PDB entry 4FCC | X-ray diffraction, 2.00 A resolution | chains C and E of the 6 polymer chains in the assembly

== Chain C (and E) ==
Protein: Glutamate dehydrogenase
From: Escherichia coli O157:H7
Notes: chain E of this document is another copy of the same molecule, construct and numbering; everything in this record applies to it too
UniProtKB: Q8XDW9 (Q8XDW9_ECO57); residues 1-447 here = UniProt positions 1-447
Sequence (450 residues; row label = number of the first residue in the row; numbers below 1 keep their minus sign (Pro-2 is residue -2)):
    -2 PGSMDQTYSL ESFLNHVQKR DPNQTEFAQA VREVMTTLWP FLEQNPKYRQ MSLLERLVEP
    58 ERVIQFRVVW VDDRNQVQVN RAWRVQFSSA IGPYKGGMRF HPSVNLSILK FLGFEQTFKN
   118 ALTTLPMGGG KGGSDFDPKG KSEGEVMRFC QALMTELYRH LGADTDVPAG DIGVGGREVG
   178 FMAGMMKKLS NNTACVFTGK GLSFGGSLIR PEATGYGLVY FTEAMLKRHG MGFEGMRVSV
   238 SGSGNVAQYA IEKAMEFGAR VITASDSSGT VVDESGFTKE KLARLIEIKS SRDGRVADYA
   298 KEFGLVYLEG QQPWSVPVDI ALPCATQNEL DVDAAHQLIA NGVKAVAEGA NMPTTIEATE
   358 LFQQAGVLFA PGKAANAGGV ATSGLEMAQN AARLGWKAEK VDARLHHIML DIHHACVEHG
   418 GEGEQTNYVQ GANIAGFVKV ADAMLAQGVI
Unresolved in the structure: -2 to 5, 286-292 (chain E: -2 to 5)
Sequence notes: expression tag (-2 to 0)

== Chain C / chain E interface ==
Pairs across the interface (16):
  Thr152(C) - Lys185(E)
  Glu153(C) - Lys185(E)  salt bridge
  Tyr155(C) - Tyr155(E)
  Tyr155(C) - Leu186(E)  hydrogen bond (side chain-backbone)
  Arg156(C) - Lys185(E)  hydrogen bond (side chain-backbone)
  Arg156(C) - Leu186(E)  hydrogen bond (side chain-backbone)
  Arg156(C) - Asn188(E)
  Lys185(C) - Thr152(E)
  Lys185(C) - Glu153(E)  salt bridge
  Lys185(C) - Arg156(E)  hydrogen bond (backbone-side chain)
  Leu186(C) - Thr152(E)
  Leu186(C) - Tyr155(E)  hydrogen bond (backbone-side chain)
  Leu186(C) - Arg156(E)  hydrogen bond (backbone-side chain)
  Leu186(C) - Leu186(E)  hydrophobic
  Ser187(C) - Arg156(E)
  Asn188(C) - Arg156(E)
Also at the interface, not in a pair above, chain C (9 interface residues in all): Met182
Also at the interface, not in a pair above, chain E (8 interface residues in all): Ser187

== In short ==
9 residues of chain C face 8 of chain E across their interface; the contacts include 6 hydrogen bonds and 2
salt bridges. Polar pairs include Glu153(C)-Lys185(E), Tyr155(C)-Leu186(E) and Arg156(C)-Lys185(E).
Both chains are Glutamate dehydrogenase (Escherichia coli O157:H7). Entry 4FCC (Glutamate dehydrogenase from
E. coli) was determined by X-ray diffraction (same publication as 4FHL, 4FHM and 4FHN).
